Entry 8W8D (electron microscopy, 2.80 A resolution); this record covers chains F and f of the 12 polymer chains in the assembly.

== Chain F ==
Molecule: Transcription termination factor Rho
From: Escherichia coli (strain K12)
Notes: EC 3.6.4.-
UniProt: P0AG30 (RHO_ECOLI); residue numbers follow UniProt; this construct covers 1-419
Amino-acid sequence (419 residues; row label = number of the first residue in the row):
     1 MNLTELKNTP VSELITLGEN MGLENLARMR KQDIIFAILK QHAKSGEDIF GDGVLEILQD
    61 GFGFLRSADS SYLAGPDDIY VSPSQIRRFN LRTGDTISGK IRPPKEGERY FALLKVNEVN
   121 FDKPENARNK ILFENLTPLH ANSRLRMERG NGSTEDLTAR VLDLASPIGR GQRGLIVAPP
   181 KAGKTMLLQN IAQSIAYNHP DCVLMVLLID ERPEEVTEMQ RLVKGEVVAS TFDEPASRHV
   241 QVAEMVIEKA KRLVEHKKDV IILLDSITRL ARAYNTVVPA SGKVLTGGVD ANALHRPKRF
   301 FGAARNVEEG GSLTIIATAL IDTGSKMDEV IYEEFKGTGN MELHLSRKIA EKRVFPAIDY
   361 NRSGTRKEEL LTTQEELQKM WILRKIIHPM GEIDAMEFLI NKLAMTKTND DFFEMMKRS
Unresolved in the structure: 281-283, 414-419
UniProt features mapped onto this chain:
  - region: G61 to R66 (RNA-binding 1), D78 to Y80 (RNA-binding 1), E108 to Y110 (RNA-binding 1), V284 to G288 (RNA-binding 2)
  - binding site (ATP): G169 to G174, K181 to M186, R212
  - site: K326 (RNA-binding 2)
From the paper describing this entry:
  - mutagenesis - Y80A/R88A/F89A: abolished binding to PBS ligand

== Chain f ==
Molecule: Protein rof
From: Escherichia coli (strain K12)
UniProt: P0AFW8 (ROF_ECOLI); residue numbers follow UniProt; this construct covers 1-84
Amino-acid sequence (84 residues; row label = number of the first residue in the row):
     1 MNDTYQPINC DDYDNLELAC QHHLMLTLEL KDGEKLQAKA SDLVSRKNVE YLVVEAAGET
    61 RELRLDKITS FSHPEIGTVV VSES
Unresolved in the structure: 1-2, 73-84

== Chain F / chain f interface ==
Contacting residue pairs - 10 pairs, chain F then chain f:
  S84(F) - C10(f)
  S84(F) - Y13(f)
  S84(F) - D14(f)
  Q85(F) - C10(f)  hydrogen bond
  R87(F) - E17(f)  salt bridge
  R88(F) - C10(f)
  R88(F) - Y13(f)
  L114(F) - N9(f)
  L114(F) - D11(f)
  E125(F) - Y5(f)
Interface residues without a listed pair, chain F (7 interface residues in all): K115
Interface residues without a listed pair, chain f (8 interface residues in all): N48
From the paper, about this interface:
  - hot spots on chain f (mutagenesis) - N9A/D11A/D12A, R46A/K47A/N48A: decreased binding to Transcription termination factor Rho (chain F)

== Summary ==
7 residues of chain F and 8 residues of chain f are in contact, with 1 hydrogen bond and 1 salt bridge. Polar
contacts include R87(F)-E17(f) and Q85(F)-C10(f). From the paper: N9A/D11A/D12A and R46A/K47A/N48A of chain f
reduce binding to Transcription termination factor Rho (chain F); Y80A/R88A/F89A of chain F abolish binding to
PBS ligand.
Chain F is Transcription termination factor Rho and chain f is Protein rof, both from Escherichia coli (strain
K12); the structure, Structural mechanism of inhibition of the Rho transcription termination factor by Rof,
was determined by electron microscopy.
